Entry 5KHS (X-ray diffraction, 3.76 A resolution); this record covers chains B and A.

== Chain B (and A) ==
Molecule: Putative RND superfamily efflux pump membrane protein
From: Burkholderia multivorans
Notes: chain A of this document is another copy of the same molecule, construct and numbering; everything in this record applies to it too
UniProtKB: A0A0H3KP92 (A0A0H3KP92_BURM1); residue numbers follow UniProt; this construct covers 1-877
Amino-acid sequence (883 residues; numbered 1 to 883; the number before each row is that of its first residue):
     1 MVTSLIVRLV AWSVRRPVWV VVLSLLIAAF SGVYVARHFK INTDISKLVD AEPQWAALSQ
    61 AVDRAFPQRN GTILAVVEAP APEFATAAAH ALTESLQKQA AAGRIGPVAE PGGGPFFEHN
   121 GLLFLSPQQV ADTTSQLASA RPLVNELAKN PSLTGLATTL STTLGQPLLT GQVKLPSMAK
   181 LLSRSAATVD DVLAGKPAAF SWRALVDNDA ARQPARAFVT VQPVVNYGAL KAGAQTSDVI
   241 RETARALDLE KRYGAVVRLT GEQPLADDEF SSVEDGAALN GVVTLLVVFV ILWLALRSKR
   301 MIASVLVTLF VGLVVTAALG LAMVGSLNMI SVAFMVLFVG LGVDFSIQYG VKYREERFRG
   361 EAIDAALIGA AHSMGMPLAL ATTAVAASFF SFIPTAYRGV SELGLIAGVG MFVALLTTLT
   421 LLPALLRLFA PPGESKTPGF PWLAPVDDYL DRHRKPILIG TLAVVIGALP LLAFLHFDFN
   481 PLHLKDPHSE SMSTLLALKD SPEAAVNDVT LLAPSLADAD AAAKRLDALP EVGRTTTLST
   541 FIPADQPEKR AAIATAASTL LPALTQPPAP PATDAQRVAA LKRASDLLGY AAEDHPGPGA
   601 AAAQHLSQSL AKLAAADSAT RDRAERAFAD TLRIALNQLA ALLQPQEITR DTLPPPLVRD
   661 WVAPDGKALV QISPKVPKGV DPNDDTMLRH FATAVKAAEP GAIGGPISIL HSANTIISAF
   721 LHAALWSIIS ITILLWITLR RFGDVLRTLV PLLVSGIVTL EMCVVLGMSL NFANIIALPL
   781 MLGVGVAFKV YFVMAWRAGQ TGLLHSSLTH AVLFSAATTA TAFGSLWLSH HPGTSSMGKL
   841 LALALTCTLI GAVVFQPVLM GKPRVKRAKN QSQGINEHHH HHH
Disordered / not traced: 432-438, 861-883 (chain A: 1, 432-438, 861-883)
Differences from the reference sequence: engineered mutation Gly360 (Asp in A0A0H3KP92), Ala362 (Arg in A0A0H3KP92), Ala365 (His in A0A0H3KP92); expression tag (878-883)
Swiss-Prot annotation at these positions:
  - mutagenesis: Leu826 (L826F: Decreases binding of hopanoids)

== Chain B / chain A interface ==
Pairs across the interface - 71 pairs, chain B then chain A:
  Lys455(B) - Phe742(A)
  Leu458(B) - Leu746(A)  hydrophobic
  Ile459(B) - Thr732(A)
  Ile459(B) - Val745(A)  hydrophobic
  Ile459(B) - Leu746(A)  hydrophobic
  Ile459(B) - Leu749(A)  hydrophobic
  Leu462(B) - Leu746(A)  hydrophobic
  Leu462(B) - Leu749(A)  hydrophobic
  Ala463(B) - Ile728(A)
  Val465(B) - Leu753(A)  hydrophobic
  Ile466(B) - Ile728(A)  hydrophobic
  Ile466(B) - Leu749(A)
  Ile466(B) - Leu752(A)  hydrophobic
  Ile466(B) - Leu753(A)  hydrophobic
  Ile466(B) - Leu782(A)  hydrophobic
  Gly467(B) - Ala724(A)
  Gly467(B) - Ile728(A)
  Leu469(B) - Gly756(A)
  Leu469(B) - Ile757(A)
  Leu469(B) - Leu760(A)
  Pro470(B) - Phe720(A)  hydrophobic
  Pro470(B) - Leu721(A)  hydrophobic
  Pro470(B) - Ala724(A)  hydrophobic
  Leu472(B) - Leu472(A)
  Leu472(B) - Leu475(A)
  Leu472(B) - Leu760(A)  hydrophobic
  Ala473(B) - Leu475(A)
  Ala473(B) - Phe477(A)
  Phe474(B) - Phe477(A)  hydrophobic
  Phe474(B) - Ile717(A)  hydrophobic
  Phe474(B) - Phe720(A)  hydrophobic
  Leu475(B) - Leu472(A)
  Leu475(B) - Ala473(A)
  Leu475(B) - Leu475(A)
  His476(B) - His476(A)  hydrogen bond
  Phe477(B) - Phe474(A)  hydrophobic
  Pro677(B) - Pro677(A)  hydrophobic
  Pro677(B) - Gly679(A)
  Gly679(B) - Pro677(A)
  Val680(B) - Val680(A)  hydrophobic
  Ile717(B) - Phe474(A)  hydrophobic
  Phe720(B) - Pro470(A)  hydrophobic
  Leu721(B) - Leu471(A)  hydrophobic
  Ala724(B) - Pro470(A)  hydrophobic
  Ile728(B) - Ala463(A)
  Ile728(B) - Ile466(A)
  Ile728(B) - Gly467(A)
  Thr732(B) - Ile459(A)
  Thr732(B) - Ala463(A)
  Trp736(B) - Ile459(A)
  Phe742(B) - Lys455(A)
  Val745(B) - Ile459(A)  hydrophobic
  Leu746(B) - Leu458(A)  hydrophobic
  Leu746(B) - Ile459(A)  hydrophobic
  Leu746(B) - Val858(A)  hydrophobic
  Leu749(B) - Leu462(A)  hydrophobic
  Leu749(B) - Ile466(A)
  Val750(B) - Leu462(A)  hydrophobic
  Leu752(B) - Ile466(A)  hydrophobic
  Leu753(B) - Leu462(A)  hydrophobic
  Leu753(B) - Val465(A)
  Leu753(B) - Ile466(A)
  Leu753(B) - Val754(A)  hydrophobic
  Leu753(B) - Ile757(A)  hydrophobic
  Val754(B) - Leu753(A)  hydrophobic
  Gly756(B) - Leu469(A)
  Ile757(B) - Leu753(A)  hydrophobic
  Ile757(B) - Ile757(A)  hydrophobic
  Leu760(B) - Leu469(A)
  Leu770(B) - Ala473(A)  hydrophobic
  Leu782(B) - Ile466(A)  hydrophobic
Interface residues without a listed pair, chain B (44 interface residues in all): Val464, Leu471, Lys678, Leu725, Val858
Interface residues without a listed pair, chain A (42 interface residues in all): Pro456, Lys678, Leu725, Val750

== Overview ==
44 residues of chain B and 42 residues of chain A are in contact, with 1 hydrogen bond. Its one
hydrogen-bonded contact is His476(B)-His476(A). UniProt lists one mutagenesis site on chain B.
Chain B and chain A are both Putative RND superfamily efflux pump membrane protein (Burkholderia multivorans);
the structure, Crystal structures of the Burkholderia multivorans hopanoid transporter HpnN, was determined by
X-ray diffraction.
